PDB entry 1E6Y | X-ray diffraction, 1.60 A resolution | chains A and B of the 6 polymer chains in the assembly

[Chain A]
Molecule: Methyl-coenzyme M reductase subunit alpha
From: Methanosarcina barkeri
Notes: EC 2.8.4.1
UniProt: P07962 (MCRA_METBA); residues 1002-1570 here correspond to UniProt positions 1-569 (UniProt number = residue number - 1001)
Amino-acid sequence (569 residues; each row starts with the number of its first residue):
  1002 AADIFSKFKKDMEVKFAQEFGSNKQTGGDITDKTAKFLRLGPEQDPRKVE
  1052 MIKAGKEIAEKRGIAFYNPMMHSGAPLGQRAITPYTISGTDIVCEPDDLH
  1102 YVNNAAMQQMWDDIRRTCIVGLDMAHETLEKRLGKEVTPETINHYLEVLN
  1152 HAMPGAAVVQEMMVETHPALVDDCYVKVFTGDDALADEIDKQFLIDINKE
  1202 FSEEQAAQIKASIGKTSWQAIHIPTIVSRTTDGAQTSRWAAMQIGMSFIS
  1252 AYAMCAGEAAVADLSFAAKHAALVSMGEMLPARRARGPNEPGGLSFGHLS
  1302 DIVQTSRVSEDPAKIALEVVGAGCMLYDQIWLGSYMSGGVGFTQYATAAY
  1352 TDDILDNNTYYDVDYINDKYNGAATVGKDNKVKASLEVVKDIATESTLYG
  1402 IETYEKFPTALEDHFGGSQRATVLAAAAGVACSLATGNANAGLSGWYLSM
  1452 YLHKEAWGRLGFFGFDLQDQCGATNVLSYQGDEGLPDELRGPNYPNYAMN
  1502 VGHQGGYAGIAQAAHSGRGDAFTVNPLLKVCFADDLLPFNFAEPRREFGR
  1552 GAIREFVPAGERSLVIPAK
Unresolved in the structure: 1570
Modified residues: His1271 (n1-methylated histidine; MHS); Arg1285 (5-methyl-arginine; AGM); Gly1465 (thioglycin; GL3); Cys1472 (s-methylcysteine; SMC)
UniProt features mapped onto this chain:
  - binding site (coenzyme B): Arg1285
Bound ions: factor 430 Ni: Gln1161 (together with 1-thioethanesulfonic acid)
Residues lining bound ligands:
  - 1-thioethanesulfonic acid (COM): Tyr1346, Phe1463, Phe1464, Gly1465
  - factor 430 (F43), molecule 1: Ala1157, Ala1158, Val1159, Val1160, Gln1161, Met1164, Val1165, Met1243, Gln1244, Met1247, Ile1250, Ala1257, Gly1258
  - factor 430 (F43), molecule 2: Gly1339, Gly1340, Val1341, Gly1342, Phe1343, Thr1344, Gln1345, Tyr1346, Phe1416, Gly1417, Gly1418, Gln1420, Gly1462, Phe1463
  - Coenzyme B (TP7), molecule 1: Arg1239, Lys1270, His1271
  - Coenzyme B (TP7), molecule 2: Arg1284, Arg1285, Leu1333, Met1337, Ser1338, Phe1343, Phe1463, Ala1499, Met1500, Asn1501, Val1502

[Chain B]
Molecule: Methyl-coenzyme M reductase I beta subunit
From: Methanosarcina barkeri
Notes: EC 2.8.4.1
UniProt: P07955 (MCRB_METBA); residues 2002-2434 here correspond to UniProt positions 1-433 (UniProt number = residue number - 2001)
Amino-acid sequence (433 residues; numbered 2002 to 2434; the number before each row is that of its first residue):
  2002 SDTVDIYDDRGKLLESNVDIMSLAPTRNAAIQSIIMDTKRSVAVNLAGIQ
  2052 GALASGKMGGKGRQILGRGLNYDIVGNADAIAENVKKLVQVDEGDDTNVI
  2102 KVKGGKSLLIQSPKSRIIAGADFMSATTVGAAAVTQTIMDMFGTDPYDAP
  2152 IVKSAVWGSYPQTMDLMGGQVQGILSIPQNNEGLGFSLRNIMANHVAAIS
  2202 NRNAMNASALSSIYEQSGIFEMGGAVGMFERHQLLGLAYQGLNANNLLYD
  2252 IVKENGKDGTIGTVIESVVRRAIEAGIISVDKTAPSGYNFYKANDVPKWN
  2302 ACAAVGTLAATLVNCGAGRAAQNVSSTLLYFNDILEKETGLPGCDYGKVE
  2352 GTAVGFSFFSHSIYGGGGPGVFNGNHVVTRHSRGFAIPCVCAAVALDAGT
  2402 QMFSIESTSGLIGDVFGAIPEFREPIKAVAGVL
Unresolved in the structure: 2434
UniProt features mapped onto this chain:
  - binding site (coenzyme B): Gly2368
Residues lining bound ligands:
  - 1-thioethanesulfonic acid (COM): Phe2359, Ser2363, Tyr2365
  - factor 430 (F43): Ser2363, Ile2364, Tyr2365
  - Coenzyme B (TP7): Phe2359, Phe2360, Tyr2365, Gly2366, Gly2367, His2377, Val2378, Val2379

[Chain A / chain B interface]
Pairs across the interface - 52 pairs, chain A then chain B:
  Ala1283(A) - Gln2180(B)
  Ala1283(A) - Asn2181(B)
  Arg1284(A) - His2377(B)  hydrogen bond
  Arg1284(A) - Val2378(B)
  Arg1285(A) - Glu2183(B)
  Arg1285(A) - Val2378(B)
  Phe1343(A) - Tyr2365(B)  hydrophobic
  Lys1455(A) - Asp2334(B)  salt bridge
  Lys1455(A) - Glu2351(B)  salt bridge
  Glu1456(A) - Lys2338(B)  salt bridge
  Phe1463(A) - Phe2359(B)  hydrophobic
  Phe1464(A) - Val2355(B)
  Phe1464(A) - Ser2358(B)
  Phe1464(A) - Phe2359(B)  hydrophobic
  Phe1464(A) - His2362(B)
  Gly1465(A) - Val2355(B)
  Gly1465(A) - Phe2359(B)
  Asp1467(A) - Val2355(B)
  Leu1468(A) - Gly2352(B)
  Leu1468(A) - Thr2353(B)
  Leu1468(A) - Val2355(B)
  Leu1468(A) - Gly2356(B)
  Leu1468(A) - Val2379(B)
  Leu1468(A) - His2382(B)
  Gln1471(A) - Gly2348(B)
  Gln1471(A) - Glu2351(B)
  Gln1471(A) - Gly2352(B)
  Cys1472(A) - Gly2348(B)
  Cys1472(A) - Lys2349(B)
  Cys1472(A) - Gly2352(B)
  Cys1472(A) - Thr2353(B)
  Cys1472(A) - His2382(B)
  Thr1475(A) - Tyr2347(B)
  Thr1475(A) - Lys2349(B)
  Asn1476(A) - Lys2349(B)  hydrogen bond
  Tyr1480(A) - Phe2230(B)
  Gln1481(A) - Gly2225(B)
  Gln1481(A) - Phe2230(B)
  Asp1483(A) - Phe2187(B)
  Asp1483(A) - Met2223(B)
  Asp1483(A) - Arg2381(B)  salt bridge
  Glu1484(A) - Lys2349(B)  salt bridge
  Glu1484(A) - Arg2384(B)  salt bridge
  Pro1496(A) - Arg2381(B)
  Pro1496(A) - His2382(B)
  Asn1497(A) - His2382(B)  hydrogen bond
  Ala1499(A) - Val2378(B)  hydrophobic
  Met1500(A) - Phe2360(B)  hydrophobic
  Met1500(A) - Val2378(B)
  Met1500(A) - Val2379(B)  hydrophobic
  Met1500(A) - His2382(B)
  Asn1501(A) - Phe2359(B)
Other interface residues (no listed pair), chain A (27 interface residues in all): Pro1282, Ser1338, Phe1466
Other interface residues (no listed pair), chain B (32 interface residues in all): Asn2182, Gly2224, Asp2346, Asn2374

[In short]
Chain A and chain B form an interface of 27 and 32 residues respectively; the contacts include 3 hydrogen
bonds and 6 salt bridges. Polar contacts include Lys1455(A)-Asp2334(B), Lys1455(A)-Glu2351(B) and
Glu1456(A)-Lys2338(B).
Here chain A is Methyl-coenzyme M reductase subunit alpha and chain B is Methyl-coenzyme M reductase I beta
subunit, both from Methanosarcina barkeri. Entry 1E6Y (Methyl-coenzyme M reductase from Methanosarcina
barkeri) was determined by X-ray diffraction together with 1E6V from the same study.
